8ULS - chains C and J of the 12 polymer chains in the assembly; structure by electron microscopy, 3.20 A resolution.

[Chain C]
Molecule: Envelope glycoprotein gp160
Organism: Human immunodeficiency virus 1
Reference sequence: Q2N0S6 (Q2N0S6_9HIV1); the construct lacks a stretch of the UniProt sequence and is renumbered around it, so the offset changes along the chain: 33-138 = UniProt 32-137; 147-185 = UniProt 138-176; 188-306 = UniProt 187-305; 309-321 = UniProt 306-318; 2 more segments
Chain sequence (479 residues; numbered 33 to 513 plus 11 insertion-coded residues; 13 numbers in that range are skipped by the numbering (no residue carries them; nothing is unmodelled there); the number before each row is that of its first residue; a row labelled like 185A-185J holds insertion residues (185A, then the next letters in order)):
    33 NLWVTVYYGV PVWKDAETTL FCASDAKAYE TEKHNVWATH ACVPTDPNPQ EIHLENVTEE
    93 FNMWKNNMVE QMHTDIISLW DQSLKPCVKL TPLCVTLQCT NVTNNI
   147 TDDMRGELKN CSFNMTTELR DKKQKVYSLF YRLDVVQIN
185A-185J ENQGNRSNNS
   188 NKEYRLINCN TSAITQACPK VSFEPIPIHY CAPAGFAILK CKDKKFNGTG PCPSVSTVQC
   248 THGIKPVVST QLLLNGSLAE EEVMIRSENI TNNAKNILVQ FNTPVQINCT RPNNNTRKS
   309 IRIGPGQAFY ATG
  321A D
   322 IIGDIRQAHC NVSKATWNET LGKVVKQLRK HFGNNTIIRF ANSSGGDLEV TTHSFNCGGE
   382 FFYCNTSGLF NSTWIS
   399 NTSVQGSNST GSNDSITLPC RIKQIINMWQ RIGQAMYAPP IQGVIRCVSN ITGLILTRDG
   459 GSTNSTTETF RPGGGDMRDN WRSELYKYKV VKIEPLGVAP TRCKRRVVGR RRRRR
Disordered / not traced: 185A-185J, 399-410, 505-513
Construct notes: conflict Asn332 (Thr330 in Q2N0S6), Cys501 (Ala498 in Q2N0S6); expression tag (505-513)
Disulfide bonds: Cys54-Cys74, Cys119-Cys205, Cys126-Cys196, Cys131-Cys157, Cys218-Cys247, Cys228-Cys239, Cys378-Cys445, Cys385-Cys418
Covalently attached groups: N-acetylglucosamine (NAG) linked to Asn88, Asn133, Asn156, Asn160, Asn197, Asn234, Asn262, Asn295, Asn301, Asn332, Asn339, Asn355, Asn363, Asn386, Asn392, Asn448; glycan linked to Asn276
What the authors report for this chain:
  - conformationally variable residues (order/disorder transition): Asp57 to Lys65

[Chain J]
Molecule: 01_D03 Fab Heavy Chain
Organism: Homo sapiens
Notes: antibody fragment or engineered binder
Chain sequence (249 residues; each row starts with the number of its first residue; a row labelled like 35A-35F holds insertion residues (35A, then the next letters in order)):
     1 HVQLWQSGAE VKKPGASVKI SCSAWGFGTT SGYSF
35A-35F RDYRVH
    36 WVRHIAGQGF QWMGHMQ
   52A P
    53 RYGAVNYARQ FQGRITMTR
71A-71D EVSF
    72 DASGGTAYME L
82A-82C RSL
    83 RSDDTAVYYC VTHKLYDG
100A-100J EDASDLTWRL
   101 DPWGQGTRVI VSSASTKGPS VFPLAPSSKS TSGGTAALGC LVKDYFPEPV TVSWNSGALT
   161 SGVHTFPAVL QSSGLYSLSS VVTVPSSSLG TQTYICNVNH KPSNTKVDKR VEPKSCDKTH
   221 HHHHH
Disordered / not traced: 114-225
Disulfide bonds: Cys22-Cys92

[Interface between chain C and chain J]
Pairs across the interface - 29 pairs, chain C then chain J:
  Lys97(C) with Asp100E(J), salt bridge
  Asn279(C) with Trp100H(J), hydrogen bond
  Asn280(C) with Trp47(J); Asn58(J); Trp100H(J)
  Ala281(C) with Arg35D(J), hydrogen bond (backbone-side chain); Thr100G(J)
  Lys282(C) with Asp100E(J), hydrogen bond (side chain-backbone)
  Ser365(C) with Val57(J)
  Gly366(C) with Val57(J)
  Gly367(C) with Tyr54(J); Gly55(J), hydrogen bond (backbone-backbone)
  Asp368(C) with Tyr54(J), hydrogen bond (backbone-backbone); Arg71(J), salt bridge
  Glu370(C) with Tyr54(J)
  Val371(C) with Tyr54(J), hydrophobic
  Met426(C) with Tyr54(J), hydrogen bond (backbone-side chain)
  Gln428(C) with Arg35A(J), hydrogen bond; Arg53(J); Tyr54(J)
  Ile430(C) with Phe71D(J)
  Thr455(C) with Asn58(J)
  Arg456(C) with Asn58(J), hydrogen bond (backbone-side chain)
  Asp457(C) with Asn58(J), hydrogen bond (backbone-side chain); Gln64(J), hydrogen bond
  Gly458(C) with Trp47(J)
  Gly459(C) with Trp47(J)
  Arg469(C) with Gln64(J), hydrogen bond
  Gly473(C) with Tyr54(J)
Other interface residues (no listed pair), chain C (23 interface residues in all): Ser460, Thr467
Other interface residues (no listed pair), chain J (18 interface residues in all): His50, Ala56, Tyr59, Arg61

[In short]
The interface between chain C and chain J involves 23 residues on one side and 18 on the other; the contacts
include 11 hydrogen bonds and 2 salt bridges. Among the polar pairs are Lys97(C)-Asp100E(J),
Asp368(C)-Arg71(J) and Asn279(C)-Trp100H(J). The paper reports conformational variability at Asp57(C).
Chain C is Envelope glycoprotein gp160 (Human immunodeficiency virus 1) and chain J is 01_D03 Fab Heavy Chain
(Homo sapiens); the structure, Cryo-EM structure of the BG505 SOSIPv2 in complex with bNAb 01_D03 Fabs, was
determined by electron microscopy, deposited together with 9D8V, 8UKI, 8ULR, 8ULT and 8ULU.
